7JTY - chains A and B; structure by X-ray diffraction, 2.21 A resolution.

# Chain A
Protein: Alpha glucosidase 2 alpha neutral subunit
Organism: Mus musculus
Reference sequence: A1A4T2 (A1A4T2_MOUSE); residues 33-966 here = UniProt positions 33-966
Amino-acid sequence (977 residues; each row starts with the number of its first residue):
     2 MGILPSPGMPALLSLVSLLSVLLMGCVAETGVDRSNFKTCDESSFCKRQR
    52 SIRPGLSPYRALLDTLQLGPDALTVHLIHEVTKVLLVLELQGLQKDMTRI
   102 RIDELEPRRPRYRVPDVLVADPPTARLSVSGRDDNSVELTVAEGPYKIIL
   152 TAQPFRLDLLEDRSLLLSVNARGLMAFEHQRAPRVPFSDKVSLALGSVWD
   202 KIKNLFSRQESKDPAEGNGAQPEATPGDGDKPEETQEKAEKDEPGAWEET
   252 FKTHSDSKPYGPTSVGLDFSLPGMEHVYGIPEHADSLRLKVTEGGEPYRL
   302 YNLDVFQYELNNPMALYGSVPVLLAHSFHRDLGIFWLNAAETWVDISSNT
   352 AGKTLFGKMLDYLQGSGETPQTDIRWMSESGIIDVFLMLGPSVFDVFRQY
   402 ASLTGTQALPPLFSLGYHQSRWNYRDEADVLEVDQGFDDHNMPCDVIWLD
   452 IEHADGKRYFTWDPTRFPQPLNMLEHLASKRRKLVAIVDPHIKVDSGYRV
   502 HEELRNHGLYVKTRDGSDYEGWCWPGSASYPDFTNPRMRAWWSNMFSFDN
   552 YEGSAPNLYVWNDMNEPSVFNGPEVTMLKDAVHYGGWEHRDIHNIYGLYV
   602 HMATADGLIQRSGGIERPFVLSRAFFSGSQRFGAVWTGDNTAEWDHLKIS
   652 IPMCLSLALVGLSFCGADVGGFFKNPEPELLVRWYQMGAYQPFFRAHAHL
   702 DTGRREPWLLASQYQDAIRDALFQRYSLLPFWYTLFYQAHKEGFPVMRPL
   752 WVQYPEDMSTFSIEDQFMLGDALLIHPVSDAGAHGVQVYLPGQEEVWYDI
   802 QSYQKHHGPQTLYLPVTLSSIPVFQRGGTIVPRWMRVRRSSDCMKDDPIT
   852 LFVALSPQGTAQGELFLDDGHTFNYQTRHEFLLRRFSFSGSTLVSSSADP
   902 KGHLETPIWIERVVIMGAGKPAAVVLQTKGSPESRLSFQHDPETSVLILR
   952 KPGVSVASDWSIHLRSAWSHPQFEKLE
Unresolved in the structure: 2-33, 185-247, 351-369, 967-978
Sequence notes: initiating methionine (2); expression tag (3-32, 967-978); engineered mutation Asp97 (Asn in A1A4T2)
Disulfides: Cys41-Cys47, Cys655-Cys666
Ligand contacts: VND ((1S,2S,3R,4S,5S)-5-(butylamino)-1-(hydroxymethyl)cyclohexane-1,2,3,4-tetrol): Phe307, Trp423, Asp451, Ile452, Ile488, Trp525, Trp562, Asp564, Met565, Arg624, Trp637, Asp640, Phe673, Phe674, Arg696, His698, His700

# Chain B
Protein: Glucosidase 2 subunit beta
Organism: Mus musculus
Reference sequence: O08795 (GLU2B_MOUSE); residue numbers follow UniProt; this construct covers 15-517
Amino-acid sequence (547 residues; each row starts with the number of its first residue; numbers below 1 keep their minus sign (Met-16 is residue -16)):
   -16 MGILPSPGMPALLSLVSLLSVLLMGCVAETGVEVKRPRGVSLSNHHFYEE
    34 SKPFTCLDGTATIPFDQVNDDYCDCKDGSDEPGTAACPNGSFHCTNTGYK
    84 PLYILSSRVNDGVCDCCDGTDEYNSGTVCENTCREKGRKEKESLQQLAEV
   134 TREGFRLKKILIEEWKTAREEKQSKLLELQAGKKSLEDQVETLRAAKEEA
   184 ERPEKEAKDQHRKLWEEQQAAAKARREQERAASAFQELDDNMDGMVSLAE
   234 LQTHPELDTDGDGALSEEEAQALLSGDTQTDTTSFYDRVWAAIRDKYRSE
   284 VPPTDIPVPEETEPKEEKPPVLPPTEEEEEEEEEPEEEEEEEEEEEEAPP
   334 PLQPPQPPSPTEDEKMPPYDEETQAIIDAAQEARSKFEEVERSLKEMEES
   384 IRSLEQEISFDFGPSGEFAYLYSQCYELTTNEYVYRLCPFKLVSQKPKHG
   434 GSPTSLGTWGSWAGPDHDKFSAMKYEQGTGCWQGPNRSTTVRLLCGKETV
   484 VTSTTEPSRCEYLMELMTPAACPEPPPEAPSDGDSAWLETKHHHHHH
Unresolved in the structure: -16 to 34, 118-530
Sequence notes: initiating methionine (-16); expression tag (-15 to 14, 518-530)
Swiss-Prot annotation at these positions:
  - binding site (substrate): Asp49, Asp53
  - binding site (Ca(2+)): Gln50, Asp53, Tyr55, Asp57, Asp63, Glu64, Arg91, Asp94, Val96, Asp98, Asp104, Glu105, Asp222, Asn224, Asp226, Met228, Glu233
  - modified residue: Ser24 (Phosphoserine), Ser89 (Phosphoserine), Lys166 (N6-succinyllysine), Ser168 (Phosphoserine), Ser376 (Phosphoserine), Ser383 (Phosphoserine), Ser427 (Phosphoserine)
  - glycosylation (N-linked (GlcNAc...) asparagine): Asn72, Asn469
Disulfides: Cys39-Cys58, Cys56-Cys70, Cys77-Cys99, Cys97-Cys112, Cys100-Cys116
Ion coordination: Ca2+ site 1: Gln50, Asp53, Tyr55, Asp57, Asp63, Glu64; Ca2+ site 2: Arg91, Asp94, Val96, Asp98, Asp104, Glu105

# Interface between chain A and chain B
Contacting residue pairs (31; chain A residue first):
  Asp439(A) with Arg91(B), hydrogen bond (backbone-side chain)
  Asn442(A) with Leu88(B); Arg91(B), hydrogen bond
  Ser480(A) with Val96(B)
  Lys481(A) with Val96(B)
  Arg482(A) with Asp94(B), hydrogen bond (side chain-backbone); Gly95(B); Val96(B)
  Arg837(A) with Asp54(B), salt bridge; Ala68(B); Ala69(B)
  Val838(A) with Ser90(B)
  Arg839(A) with Ala68(B); Ser90(B), hydrogen bond (side chain-backbone); Val92(B), hydrogen bond (side chain-backbone); Asn93(B); Asp94(B)
  Arg840(A) with Arg91(B); Asp94(B), salt bridge; Val96(B); Asp98(B), salt bridge
  Cys844(A) with Asp94(B), hydrogen bond (side chain-backbone)
  Trp910(A) with Asp54(B)
  Glu912(A) with Tyr55(B)
  Arg913(A) with Tyr55(B), hydrogen bond
  Arg951(A) with Gln50(B); Asp53(B), salt bridge; Tyr55(B); Asp57(B), salt bridge
  Lys952(A) with Asp53(B), salt bridge; Tyr55(B)
Interface residues without a listed pair, chain A (16 interface residues in all): Ile949

# Summary
Chain A and chain B each contribute 16 residues to their interface; the contacts include 7 hydrogen bonds and
6 salt bridges. Polar pairs include Arg837(A)-Asp54(B), Arg840(A)-Asp94(B) and Arg840(A)-Asp98(B). Bound to
chain A: compound VND.
Here chain A is Alpha glucosidase 2 alpha neutral subunit and chain B is Glucosidase 2 subunit beta, both from
Mus musculus. Entry 7JTY (Co-crystal structure of alpha glucosidase with compound 1) was determined by X-ray
diffraction together with 7K9N, 7K9O, 7K9Q, 7K9T, 7KAD, 7KB6, 7KB8 and 7KRY from the same study.
